8K4E - chains T and A of the 22 polymer chains in the assembly; structure by electron microscopy, 3.40 A resolution.

Chain T:
Molecule: 30S ribosomal protein S20
From: Escherichia coli K-12
Reference sequence: P0A7U7 (RS20_ECOLI); residues 1-87 here = UniProt positions 1-87
Chain sequence (87 residues; each row starts with the number of its first residue):
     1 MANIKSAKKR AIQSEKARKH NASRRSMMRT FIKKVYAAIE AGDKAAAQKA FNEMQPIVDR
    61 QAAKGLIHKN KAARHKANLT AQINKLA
Not modelled in the structure: 1, 87

Chain A:
Molecule: 16S rRNA
From: Escherichia coli K-12
Sequence (1554 nucleotides; row label = number of the first residue in the row):
     1 AAAUUGAAGA GUUUGAUCAU GGCUCAGAUU GAACGCUGGC GGCAGGCCUA ACACAUGCAA
    61 GUCGAACGGU AACAGGAAGA AGCUUGCUUC UUUGCUGACG AGUGGCGGAC GGGUGAGUAA
   121 UGUCUGGGAA ACUGCCUGAU GGAGGGGGAU AACUACUGGA AACGGUAGCU AAUACCGCAU
   181 AACGUCGCAA GACCAAAGAG GGGGACCUUC GGGCCUCUUG CCAUCGGAUG UGCCCAGAUG
   241 GGAUUAGCUA GUAGGUGGGG UAACGGCUCA CCUAGGCGAC GAUCCCUAGC UGGUCUGAGA
   301 GGAUGACCAG CCACACUGGA ACUGAGACAC GGUCCAGACU CCUACGGGAG GCAGCAGUGG
   361 GGAAUAUUGC ACAAUGGGCG CAAGCCUGAU GCAGCCAUGC CGCGUGUAUG AAGAAGGCCU
   421 UCGGGUUGUA AAGUACUUUC AGCGGGGAGG AAGGGAGUAA AGUUAAUACC UUUGCUCAUU
   481 GACGUUACCC GCAGAAGAAG CACCGGCUAA CUCCGUGCCA GCAGCCGCGG UAAUACGGAG
   541 GGUGCAAGCG UUAAUCGGAA UUACUGGGCG UAAAGCGCAC GCAGGCGGUU UGUUAAGUCA
   601 GAUGUGAAAU CCCCGGGCUC AACCUGGGAA CUGCAUCUGA UACUGGCAAG CUUGAGUCUC
   661 GUAGAGGGGG GUAGAAUUCC AGGUGUAGCG GUGAAAUGCG UAGAGAUCUG GAGGAAUACC
   721 GGUGGCGAAG GCGGCCCCCU GGACGAAGAC UGACGCUCAG GUGCGAAAGC GUGGGGAGCA
   781 AACAGGAUUA GAUACCCUGG UAGUCCACGC CGUAAACGAU GUCGACUUGG AGGUUGUGCC
   841 CUUGAGGCGU GGCUUCCGGA GCUAACGCGU UAAGUCGACC GCCUGGGGAG UACGGCCGCA
   901 AGGUUAAAAC UCAAAUGAAU UGACGGGGGC CCGCACAAGC GGUGGAGCAU GUGGUUUAAU
   961 UCGAUGCAAC GCGAAGAACC UUACCUGGUC UUGACAUCCA CGGAAGUUUU CAGAGAUGAG
  1021 AAUGUGCCUU CGGGAACCGU GAGACAGGUG CUGCAUGGCU GUCGUCAGCU CGUGUUGUGA
  1081 AAUGUUGGGU UAAGUCCCGC AACGAGCGCA ACCCUUAUCC UUUGUUGCCA GCGGUCCGGC
  1141 CGGGAACUCA AAGGAGACUG CCAGUGAUAA ACUGGAGGAA GGUGGGGAUG ACGUCAAGUC
  1201 AUCAUGGCCC UUACGACCAG GGCUACACAC GUGCUACAAU GGCGCAUACA AAGAGAAGCG
  1261 ACCUCGCGAG AGCAAGCGGA CCUCAUAAAG UGCGUCGUAG UCCGGAUUGG AGUCUGCAAC
  1321 UCGACUCCAU GAAGUCGGAA UCGCUAGUAA UCGUGGAUCA GAAUGCCACG GUGAAUACGU
  1381 UCCCGGGCCU UGUACACACC GCCCGUCACA CCAUGGGAGU GGGUUGCAAA AGAAGUAGGU
  1441 AGCUUAACCU UCGGGAGGGC GCUUACCACU UUGUGAUUCA UGACUGGGGU GAAGUCGUAA
  1501 CAAGGUAACC GUAGGGGAAC CUGCGGUUGG AUCACCUCCU UACCUUAAAG AAGC
Not modelled in the structure: 1391-1503, 1540-1554

Chain T / chain A interface:
Residue-residue contacts (65):
  Ala-2(T) with G332(A), phosphate contact; U333(A), hydrogen bond to the phosphate
  Asn-3(T) with G331(A), sugar contact; G332(A), hydrogen bond to the phosphate; G351(A), phosphate contact
  Ile-4(T) with A60(A), phosphate contact; G61(A), phosphate contact; G332(A), hydrogen bond to the phosphate
  Lys-5(T) with G102(A), salt bridge to the phosphate
  Ser-6(T) with G61(A), hydrogen bond to the base; G107(A), base contact
  Ala-7(T) with G332(A), phosphate contact
  Lys-9(T) with U103(A), phosphate contact; G104(A), hydrogen bond to the base
  Arg-10(T) with C106(A), base contact; G107(A), hydrogen bond to the base; G108(A), base contact
  Ala-11(T) with G332(A), sugar contact
  Gln-13(T) with G104(A), hydrogen bond to the phosphate; G105(A), phosphate contact
  Ser-14(T) with C322(A), hydrogen bond to the base; U323(A), sugar contact
  Lys-16(T) with G104(A), salt bridge to the phosphate
  Ala-17(T) with U323(A), sugar contact
  Arg-18(T) with C322(A), sugar contact
  His-20(T) with C175(A), phosphate contact
  Asn-21(T) with U323(A), hydrogen bond to the phosphate; G324(A), phosphate contact
  Arg-24(T) with C176(A), salt bridge to the phosphate; G177(A), salt bridge to the phosphate
  Arg-25(T) with U323(A), salt bridge to the phosphate
  Tyr-36(T) with G259(A), hydrogen bond to the phosphate
  Gln-55(T) with A192(A), hydrogen bond to the base; C193(A), hydrogen bond to the sugar
  Pro-56(T) with C193(A), phosphate contact; C194(A), phosphate contact
  Asp-59(T) with C193(A), sugar contact; C194(A), hydrogen bond to the sugar
  Arg-60(T) with G177(A), phosphate contact; C178(A), salt bridge to the phosphate; C194(A), phosphate contact; A195(A), salt bridge to the phosphate
  Ala-63(T) with C194(A), sugar contact
  Lys-64(T) with C176(A), salt bridge to the phosphate; G177(A), salt bridge to the phosphate
  His-68(T) with C132(A), hydrogen bond to the phosphate; U133(A), salt bridge to the phosphate; A262(A), sugar contact
  Lys-69(T) with U224(A), salt bridge to the phosphate
  Asn-70(T) with C132(A), hydrogen bond to the phosphate; A262(A), hydrogen bond to the sugar; A263(A), phosphate contact
  Lys-71(T) with U261(A), salt bridge to the phosphate
  Ala-73(T) with U185(A), sugar contact; C186(A), sugar contact
  Arg-74(T) with U261(A), salt bridge to the phosphate; A262(A), phosphate contact; A263(A), salt bridge to the phosphate
  Lys-76(T) with U185(A), hydrogen bond to the base; C186(A), sugar contact
  Ala-77(T) with C186(A), phosphate contact; G187(A), phosphate contact
  Asn-78(T) with G259(A), hydrogen bond to the phosphate
  Thr-80(T) with C186(A), hydrogen bond to the sugar; G187(A), sugar contact
Also at the interface, not in a pair above, chain T (38 interface residues in all): His-75, Gln-82, Asn-84
Also at the interface, not in a pair above, chain A (41 interface residues in all): A101, A131, C188, A223, G258, G260, G350

In short:
38 residues of chain T face 41 of chain A across their interface, with 19 hydrogen bonds and 14 salt bridges.
Among the polar pairs are Ser-6(T)/G61(A), Lys-9(T)/G104(A) and Arg-10(T)/G107(A).
Chain T is 30S ribosomal protein S20 and chain A is 16S rRNA, both from Escherichia coli K-12; the structure,
Cryo-EM structure of 30S ribosome with cleaved AP-mRNA bound complex-II, was determined by electron microscopy
together with 8K3O from the same study.
